PDB entry 7F66 | electron microscopy, 2.76 A resolution | chains J and S of the 15 polymer chains in the assembly

Chain J:
Molecule: Translation initiation factor eIF-2B subunit epsilon
Source organism: Homo sapiens
UniProt: Q13144 (EI2BE_HUMAN); numbering as in UniProt (aligned over 1-721)
Chain sequence (721 residues; row label = number of the first residue in the row):
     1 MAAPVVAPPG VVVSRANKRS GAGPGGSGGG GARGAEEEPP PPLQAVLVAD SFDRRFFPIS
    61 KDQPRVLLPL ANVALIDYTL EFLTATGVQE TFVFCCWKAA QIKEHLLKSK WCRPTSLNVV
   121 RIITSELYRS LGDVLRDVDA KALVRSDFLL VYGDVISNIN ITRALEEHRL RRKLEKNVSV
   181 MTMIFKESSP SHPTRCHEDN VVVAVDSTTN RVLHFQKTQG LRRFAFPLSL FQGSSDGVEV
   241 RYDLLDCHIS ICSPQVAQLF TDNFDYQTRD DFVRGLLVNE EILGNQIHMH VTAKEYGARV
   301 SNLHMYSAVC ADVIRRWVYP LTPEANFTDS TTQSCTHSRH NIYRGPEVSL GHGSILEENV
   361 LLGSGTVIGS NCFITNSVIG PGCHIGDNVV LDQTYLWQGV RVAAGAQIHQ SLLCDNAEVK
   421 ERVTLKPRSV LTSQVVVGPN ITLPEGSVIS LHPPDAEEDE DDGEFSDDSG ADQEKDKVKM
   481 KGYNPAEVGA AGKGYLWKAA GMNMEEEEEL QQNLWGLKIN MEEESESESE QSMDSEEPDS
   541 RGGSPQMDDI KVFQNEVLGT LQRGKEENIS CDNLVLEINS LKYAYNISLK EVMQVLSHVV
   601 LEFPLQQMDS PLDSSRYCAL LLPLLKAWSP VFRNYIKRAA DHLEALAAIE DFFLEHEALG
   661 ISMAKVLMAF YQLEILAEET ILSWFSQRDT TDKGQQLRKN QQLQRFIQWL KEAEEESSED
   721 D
Not modelled in the structure: 1-39, 467-548, 689-691, 716-721
Curated features (UniProtKB/Swiss-Prot):
  - modified residue: A2 (N-acetylalanine), R19 (Omega-N-methylarginine), S27 (Phosphoserine), S130 (Phosphoserine), T322 (Phosphothreonine), S450 (Phosphoserine), S466 (Phosphoserine), S469 (Phosphoserine), S532 (Phosphoserine), S540 (Phosphoserine), S544 (Phosphoserine), S717 (Phosphoserine)
  - cross-link (Glycyl lysine isopeptide (Lys-Gly)): K61 (interchain with G-Cter in ubiquitin), K103 (interchain with G-Cter in ubiquitin), K141 (interchain with G-Cter in ubiquitin), K217 (interchain with G-Cter in ubiquitin)
  - natural variant: D62 (D62V: In VWM5), L68 (L68S: In VWM5), V73 (V73G: In VWM5), A74 (A74T: In VWM5), T91 (T91A: In VWM5), L106 (L106F: In VWM5), R113 (R113C: In VWM5; R113H: In VWM5), R195 (R195C: In VWM5; R195H: In VWM5), R269 (R269G: In VWM5; R269Q: In VWM5), D270 (D270H: In VWM5), R299 (R299H: In VWM5), C310 (C310F: In VWM5), 9 further natural variant entries in UniProt

Chain S:
Molecule: Eukaryotic translation initiation factor 2 subunit 3
Source organism: Homo sapiens
Notes: EC 3.6.5.3
UniProt: P41091 (IF2G_HUMAN); residue numbers follow UniProt; this construct covers 1-472
Chain sequence (472 residues; each row starts with the number of its first residue):
     1 MAGGEAGVTL GQPHLSRQDL TTLDVTKLTP LSHEVISRQA TINIGTIGHV AHGKSTVVKA
    61 ISGVHTVRFK NELERNITIK LGYANAKIYK LDDPSCPRPE CYRSCGSSTP DEFPTDIPGT
   121 KGNFKLVRHV SFVDCPGHDI LMATMLNGAA VMDAALLLIA GNESCPQPQT SEHLAAIEIM
   181 KLKHILILQN KIDLVKESQA KEQYEQILAF VQGTVAEGAP IIPISAQLKY NIEVVCEYIV
   241 KKIPVPPRDF TSEPRLIVIR SFDVNKPGCE VDDLKGGVAG GSILKGVLKV GQEIEVRPGI
   301 VSKDSEGKLM CKPIFSKIVS LFAEHNDLQY AAPGGLIGVG TKIDPTLCRA DRMVGQVLGA
   361 VGALPEIFTE LEISYFLLRR LLGVRTEGDK KAAKVQKLSK NEVLMVNIGS LSTGGRVSAV
   421 KADLGKIVLT NPVCTEVGEK IALSRRVEKH WRLIGWGQIR RGVTIKPTVD DD
Not modelled in the structure: 1-19, 92-122, 180-183, 224-227, 469-472
Curated features (UniProtKB/Swiss-Prot):
  - region: G48 to S55 (G1), N76 to K80 (G2), D134 to G137 (G3), N190 to D193 (G4), S225 to Q227 (G5), G457 to V469 (Interacts with CDC123)
  - binding site (GTP): A51 to T56, N190 to D193, S225 to Q227
  - modified residue: A2 (N-acetylalanine), S16 (Phosphoserine)
  - natural variant: S108 (S108R: In MEHMO; uncertain significance), T144 (T144I: In MEHMO), I159 (I159L: In MEHMO), I222 (I222T: In MEHMO), I259 (I259M: In MEHMO), P432 (P432S: Found in patients with hypopituitarism with glucose dysregulation)

Interface between chain J and chain S:
Pairs across the interface (21):
  R129(J) with R416(S)
  D139(J) with R352(S), salt bridge
  A140(J) with R352(S), hydrogen bond (backbone-side chain)
  A142(J) with R349(S)
  Q258(J) with R75(S)
  T261(J) with R75(S)
  D262(J) with R75(S), salt bridge; N76(S)
  N263(J) with R446(S)
  F264(J) with L404(S); M405(S), hydrophobic; G414(S); G415(S); W451(S), hydrophobic
  D265(J) with V403(S); R446(S), salt bridge; W451(S)
  N279(J) with K449(S)
  Y583(J) with Q169(S)
  A584(J) with G383(S); R385(S)
Interface residues without a listed pair, chain J (16 interface residues in all): R136, S580, I587
Interface residues without a listed pair, chain S (20 interface residues in all): E74, Q212, T413, T430

In short:
16 residues of chain J and 20 residues of chain S are in contact, with 1 hydrogen bond and 3 salt bridges.
Among the polar pairs are D139(J)-R352(S), D262(J)-R75(S) and D265(J)-R446(S). UniProt lists 13 GTP-binding
residues on chain S.
Chain J is Translation initiation factor eIF-2B subunit epsilon and chain S is Eukaryotic translation
initiation factor 2 subunit 3, both from Homo sapiens; the structure, eIF2B-SFSV NSs-1-eIF2, was determined by
electron microscopy, deposited together with 7F64, 7F67 and 7VLK.
